Entry 6HUP (electron microscopy, 3.58 A resolution); this record covers chains A and G of the 6 polymer chains in the assembly.

== Chain A ==
Molecule: Gamma-aminobutyric acid receptor subunit alpha-1
From: Bos taurus
Reference sequence: chimeric construct of P08219, P14867: residues -34 to -8 from P08219 (GBRA1_BOVIN) positions 1-27 (UniProt number = residue number + 35); residues 1-429 from P14867 positions 28-456 (UniProt number = residue number + 27)
Chain sequence (464 residues; each row starts with the number of its first residue; numbers below 1 keep their minus sign (Met-34 is residue -34)):
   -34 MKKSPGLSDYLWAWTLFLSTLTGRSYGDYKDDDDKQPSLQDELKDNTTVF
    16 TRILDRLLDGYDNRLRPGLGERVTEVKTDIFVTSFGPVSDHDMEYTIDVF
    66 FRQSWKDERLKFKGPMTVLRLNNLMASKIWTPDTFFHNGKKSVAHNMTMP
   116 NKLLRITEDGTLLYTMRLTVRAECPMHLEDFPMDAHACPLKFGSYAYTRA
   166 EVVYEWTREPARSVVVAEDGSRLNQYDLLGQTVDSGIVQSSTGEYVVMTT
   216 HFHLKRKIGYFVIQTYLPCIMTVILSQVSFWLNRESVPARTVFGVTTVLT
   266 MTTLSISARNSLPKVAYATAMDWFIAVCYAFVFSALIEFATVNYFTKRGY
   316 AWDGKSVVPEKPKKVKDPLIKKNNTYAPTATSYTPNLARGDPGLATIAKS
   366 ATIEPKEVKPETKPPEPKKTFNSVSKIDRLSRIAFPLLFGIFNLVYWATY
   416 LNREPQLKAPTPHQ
Not modelled in the structure: -34 to 12, 322-383, 419-429
Construct notes: linker (-7 to 0)
Disulfide bonds: Cys139-Cys153
Covalently attached groups: glycan linked to Asn111
Ligand contacts:
  - gamma-amino-butanoic acid (ABU): Phe65, Arg67, Leu118, Thr130
  - DZP (7-chloro-1-methyl-5-phenyl-1,3-dihydro-2H-1,4-benzodiazepin-2-one): Ile228, Leu232, Pro233, Met236, Thr237, Thr265, Leu269
  - PIO ([(2R)-2-octanoyloxy-3-[oxidanyl-[(1R,2R,3S,4R,5R,6S)-2,3,6-tris(oxidanyl)-4,5-diphosphonooxy-cyclohexyl]oxy-phosphoryl]oxy-propyl] octanoate): Arg249, Thr306, Phe310, Lys312, Arg313, Phe386, Asn387, Ser388, Ser390, Lys391, Ile392, Leu395
What the authors report for this chain:
  - binding site for DZP: His102, Pro233

== Chain G ==
Molecule: Megabody Mb38
From: Lama glama
Notes: antibody fragment or engineered binder
Chain sequence (539 residues; each row starts with the number of its first residue):
     1 QVQLQESGGGLVQTKTTTSVIDTTNDAQNLLTQAQTIVNTLKDYCPILIA
    51 KSSSSNGGTNNANTPSWQTAGGGKNSCATFGAEFSAASDMINNAQKIVQE
   101 TQQLSANQPKNITQPHNLNLNSPSSLTALAQKMLKNAQSQAEILKLANQV
   151 ESDFNKLSSGHLKDYIGKCDASAISSANMTMQNQKNNWGNGCAGVEETQS
   201 LLKTSAADFNNQTPQINQAQNLANTLIQELGNNPFRASGGGSGGGGSGKL
   251 SDTYEQLSRLLTNDNGTNSKTSAQAINQAVNNLNERAKTLAGGTTNSPAY
   301 QATLLALRSVLGLWNSMGYAVICGGYTKSPGENNQKDFHYTDENGNGTTI
   351 NCGGSTNSNGTHSYNGTNTLKADKNVSLSIEQYEKIHEAYQILSKALKQA
   401 GLAPLNSKGEKLEAHVTTSKYGSLRVSCAASGRTFTTYIMAWFRQAPGKE
   451 REFLAAMDQGRIQYYGDSVRGRFTISRDYAKNSVDLQLDGLRPEDTAVYY
   501 CAAGAGFWGLRTASSYHYWGQGTQVTVSSHHHHHHEPEA
Not modelled in the structure: 14-421, 530-539
Disulfide bonds: Cys428-Cys501

== Chain A / chain G interface ==
Residue-residue contacts (26):
  His142(A) with Thr437(G); Tyr438(G); Ala505(G)
  Glu144(A) with Arg433(G), salt bridge
  Ala150(A) with Phe507(G), hydrophobic
  His151(A) with Phe507(G)
  Ala152(A) with Gly506(G)
  Lys156(A) with Ile462(G)
  Leu194(A) with Phe507(G), hydrophobic; Trp508(G)
  Asp199(A) with Tyr464(G); Arg511(G), salt bridge
  Ser200(A) with Tyr464(G)
  Gly201(A) with Gln463(G)
  Ile202(A) with Arg461(G); Ile462(G); Gln463(G), hydrogen bond (backbone-backbone)
  Val203(A) with Arg461(G); Ile462(G), hydrophobic
  Gln204(A) with Arg461(G), hydrogen bond (backbone-side chain)
  Thr214(A) with Tyr464(G), hydrogen bond
  His216(A) with Tyr464(G)
  His218(A) with Gly506(G); Phe507(G); Trp508(G), hydrogen bond (side chain-backbone); Gly509(G)
Also at the interface, not in a pair above, chain A (20 interface residues in all): Pro140, Thr197, Val212, Leu219
Also at the interface, not in a pair above, chain G (18 interface residues in all): Asp458, Gln459, Gly460, Arg470, Leu510

== In short ==
The interface between chain A and chain G involves 20 residues on one side and 18 on the other; the contacts
include 4 hydrogen bonds and 2 salt bridges. Polar contacts include Glu144(A)-Arg433(G), Asp199(A)-Arg511(G)
and Gln204(A)-Arg461(G). From the paper: a binding site for DZP at His102(A) and Pro233(A).
Here chain A is Gamma-aminobutyric acid receptor subunit alpha-1 (Bos taurus) and chain G is Megabody Mb38
(Lama glama). Entry 6HUP (CryoEM structure of human full-length alpha1beta3gamma2L GABA(A)R in complex with
diazepam (Valium), GABA and megabody Mb38) was determined by electron microscopy together with 6HUG, 6HUJ,
6HUK and 6HUO from the same study.
